Entry 5B04 (X-ray diffraction, 2.99 A resolution); this record covers chains D and G of the 10 polymer chains in the assembly.

# Chain D
Name: Probable translation initiation factor eIF-2B subunit beta
Organism: Schizosaccharomyces pombe (strain 972 / ATCC 24843)
UniProt: Q9UT76 (EI2BB_SCHPO); residues 1-393 here = UniProt positions 1-393
Amino-acid sequence (399 residues; each row starts with the number of its first residue; numbers below 1 keep their minus sign (Gly-5 is residue -5)):
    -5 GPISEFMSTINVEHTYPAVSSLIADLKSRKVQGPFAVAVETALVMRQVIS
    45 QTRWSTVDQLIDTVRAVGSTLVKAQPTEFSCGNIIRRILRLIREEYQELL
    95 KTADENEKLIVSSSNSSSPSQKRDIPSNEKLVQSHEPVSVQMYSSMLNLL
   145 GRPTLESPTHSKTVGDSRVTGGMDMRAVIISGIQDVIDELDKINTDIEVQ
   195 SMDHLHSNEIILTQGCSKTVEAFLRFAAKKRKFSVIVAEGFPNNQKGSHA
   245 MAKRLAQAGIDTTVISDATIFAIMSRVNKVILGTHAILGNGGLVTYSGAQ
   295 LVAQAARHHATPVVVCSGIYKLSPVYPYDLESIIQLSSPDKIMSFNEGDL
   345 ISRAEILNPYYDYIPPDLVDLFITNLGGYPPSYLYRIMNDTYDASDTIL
Disordered / not traced: 99-136, 149-163
Sequence notes: expression tag (-5 to 0)
UniProt features mapped onto this chain:
  - modified residue (Phosphoserine): Ser106, Ser108, Ser112

# Chain G
Name: Probable translation initiation factor eIF-2B subunit delta
Organism: Schizosaccharomyces pombe (strain 972 / ATCC 24843)
UniProt: Q09924 (EI2BD_SCHPO); residues 1-467 here = UniProt positions 1-467
Amino-acid sequence (467 residues; row label = number of the first residue in the row):
     1 MGFSAEQAKKDGKDQSPVSESSSVGGTSPATASSVVSPNEPKLSGKEAKA
    51 LKKARKQASRRAKAEAAAANNPPGVSEEKKVAIPNKNSNQQKKASKQNPQ
   101 NSPETDANLQEKKIFEEKQVSIFSHLDWRRRRTTENIPKDIHPAVIRLGL
   151 KLANYKIFGSNQRCIDLLKTFKIVIQDYQTPYGTTLSRHLTTHINSQIAY
   201 LVSTRPLSISMGNAIRFLKLEISVLDIDLTDDEGKELLLEKIDSYIRDRI
   251 IIAGQVIVQAATEKIQDGDVILTYLHSSTVNDVLIHAKNVGKKFRVVVVD
   301 SRPEFEGRVCLKLLTEHGIECTYVMISALSYIMQEVTKIFLGGHAMLSNG
   351 ALYSRAGTSLISLLGHESNVPVIACCESYKFTERIQLDSLVYNELAPGDQ
   401 LVNMGVDDFEEKPGVLANWKSVKNLKLLSLKYDVTPPRLITVCVCEMGLL
   451 PSTSVPAIINEFKQVYA
Disordered / not traced: 1-113, 463-467
UniProt features mapped onto this chain:
  - modified residue: Ser16 (Phosphoserine), Ser19 (Phosphoserine), Ser21 (Phosphoserine), Ser23 (Phosphoserine), Thr27 (Phosphothreonine), Ser28 (Phosphoserine), Ser37 (Phosphoserine)
  - mutagenesis: Asp248 (D248K: Increases guanyl-nucleotide exchange factor activity on eIF2)

# Chain D / chain G interface
Contacting residue pairs (22; chain D residue first):
  Asp197(D) with Tyr392(G), hydrogen bond
  His198(D) with Ile385(G)
  His200(D) with Lys118(G); Val391(G)
  Ser201(D) with Lys118(G)
  Asn202(D) with Gln119(G); Val120(G)
  Arg225(D) with Lys118(G)
  Pro306(D) with Leu387(G), hydrophobic
  Val308(D) with Leu387(G), hydrophobic
  Leu365(D) with Ile385(G), hydrophobic
  Gly372(D) with Ile385(G)
  Pro374(D) with Ser348(G); Asn349(G); Ile385(G)
  Ser376(D) with Thr453(G), hydrogen bond (side chain-backbone)
  Tyr377(D) with Pro456(G), hydrophobic; Ala457(G); Asn460(G), hydrogen bond
  Arg380(D) with Ala457(G); Asn460(G); Glu461(G), salt bridge
Also at the interface, not in a pair above, chain D (16 interface residues in all): Lys273, Tyr373

# Summary
Chain D and chain G form an interface of 16 and 14 residues respectively; the contacts include 3 hydrogen
bonds and 1 salt bridge. Polar pairs include Arg380(D)-Glu461(G), Asp197(D)-Tyr392(G) and Ser376(D)-Thr453(G).
From UniProt: one mutagenesis site on chain G.
Here chain D is Probable translation initiation factor eIF-2B subunit beta and chain G is Probable translation
initiation factor eIF-2B subunit delta, both from Schizosaccharomyces pombe (strain 972 / ATCC 24843). Entry
5B04 (Crystal structure of the eukaryotic translation initiation factor 2B from Schizosaccharomyces pombe) was
determined by X-ray diffraction.
